7MO7 - chains D and E of the 4 polymer chains in the assembly; structure by electron microscopy, 4.80 A resolution (low resolution: residue-level contacts below are approximate; hydrogen-bond / salt-bridge calls are withheld).

== Chain D ==
Molecule: Hepatocyte growth factor
Organism: Homo sapiens
Reference sequence: P14210 (HGF_HUMAN); residue numbers follow UniProt; this construct covers 1-728
Sequence (728 residues; row label = number of the first residue in the row):
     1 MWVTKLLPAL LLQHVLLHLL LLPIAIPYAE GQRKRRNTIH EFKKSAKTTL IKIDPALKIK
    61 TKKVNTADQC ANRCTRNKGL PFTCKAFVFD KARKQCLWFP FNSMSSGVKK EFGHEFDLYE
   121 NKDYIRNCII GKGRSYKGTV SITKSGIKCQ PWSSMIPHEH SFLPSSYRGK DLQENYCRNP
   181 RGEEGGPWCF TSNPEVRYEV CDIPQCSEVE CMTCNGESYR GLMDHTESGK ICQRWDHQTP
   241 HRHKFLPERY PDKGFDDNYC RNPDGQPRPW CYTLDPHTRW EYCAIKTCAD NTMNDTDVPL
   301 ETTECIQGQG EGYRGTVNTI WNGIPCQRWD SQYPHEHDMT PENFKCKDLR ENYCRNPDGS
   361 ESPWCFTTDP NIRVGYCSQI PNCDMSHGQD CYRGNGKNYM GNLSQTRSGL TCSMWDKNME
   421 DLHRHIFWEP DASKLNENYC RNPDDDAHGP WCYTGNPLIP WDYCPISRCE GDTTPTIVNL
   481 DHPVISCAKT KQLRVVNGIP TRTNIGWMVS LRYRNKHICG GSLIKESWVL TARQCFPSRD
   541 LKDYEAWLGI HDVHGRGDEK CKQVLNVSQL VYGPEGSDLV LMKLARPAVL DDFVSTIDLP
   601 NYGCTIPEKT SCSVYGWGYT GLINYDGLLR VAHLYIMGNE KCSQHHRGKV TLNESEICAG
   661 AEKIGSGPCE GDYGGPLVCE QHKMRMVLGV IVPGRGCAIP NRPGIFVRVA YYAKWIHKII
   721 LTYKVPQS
Not modelled in the structure: 1-388, 430-433, 470-494, 723-728
Disulfides: Cys391-Cys469, Cys412-Cys452, Cys440-Cys464, Cys519-Cys535, Cys612-Cys679, Cys642-Cys658, Cys669-Cys697
UniProt features mapped onto this chain:
  - modified residue: Gln32 (Pyrrolidone carboxylic acid)
  - glycosylation: Asn294 (N-linked (GlcNAc...) (complex) asparagine), Asn402 (N-linked (GlcNAc...) (complex) asparagine), Thr476 (O-linked (GalNAc...) threonine), Asn566 (N-linked (GlcNAc...) (complex) asparagine), Asn653 (N-linked (GlcNAc...) (complex) asparagine)
  - mutagenesis: Arg494 (R494Q: Loss of activity due to absence of proteolytic cleavage)
From the paper describing this entry:
  - mutagenesis - R242E/K244E/R249E: decreased signaling
  - mutagenesis - E159R, R242E/K244E/R249E, W321R/E361R/Y376A, Y673A: decreased binding to Hepatocyte growth factor receptor (chain E)
  - mutagenesis - K34E/R35E/R36E, K47E, R73E/R76E/K78E, K91E, F112A, H114E, E159R, E195R, R197E, R242E, K244E, R249E, W321R/Y376A, W321R/E361R/Y376A, Y673A: decreased signaling with Hepatocyte growth factor receptor (chain E)

== Chain E ==
Molecule: Hepatocyte growth factor receptor
Organism: Homo sapiens
Notes: EC 2.7.10.1
Reference sequence: P08581 (MET_HUMAN); residue numbers follow UniProt; this construct covers 1-1390
Sequence (1390 residues; each row starts with the number of its first residue):
     1 MKAPAVLAPG ILVLLFTLVQ RSNGECKEAL AKSEMNVNMK YQLPNFTAET PIQNVILHEH
    61 HIFLGATNYI YVLNEEDLQK VAEYKTGPVL EHPDCFPCQD CSSKANLSGG VWKDNINMAL
   121 VVDTYYDDQL ISCGSVNRGT CQRHVFPHNH TADIQSEVHC IFSPQIEEPS QCPDCVVSAL
   181 GAKVLSSVKD RFINFFVGNT INSSYFPDHP LHSISVRRLK ETKDGFMFLT DQSYIDVLPE
   241 FRDSYPIKYV HAFESNNFIY FLTVQRETLD AQTFHTRIIR FCSINSGLHS YMEMPLECIL
   301 TEKRKKRSTK KEVFNILQAA YVSKPGAQLA RQIGASLNDD ILFGVFAQSK PDSAEPMDRS
   361 AMCAFPIKYV NDFFNKIVNK NNVRCLQHFY GPNHEHCFNR TLLRNSSGCE ARRDEYRTEF
   421 TTALQRVDLF MGQFSEVLLT SISTFIKGDL TIANLGTSEG RFMQVVVSRS GPSTPHVNFL
   481 LDSHPVSPEV IVEHTLNQNG YTLVITGKKI TKIPLNGLGC RHFQSCSQCL SAPPFVQCGW
   541 CHDKCVRSEE CLSGTWTQQI CLPAIYKVFP NSAPLEGGTR LTICGWDFGF RRNNKFDLKK
   601 TRVLLGNESC TLTLSESTMN TLKCTVGPAM NKHFNMSIII SNGHGTTQYS TFSYVDPVIT
   661 SISPKYGPMA GGTLLTLTGN YLNSGNSRHI SIGGKTCTLK SVSNSILECY TPAQTISTEF
   721 AVKLKIDLAN RETSIFSYRE DPIVYEIHPT KSFISGGSTI TGVGKNLNSV SVPRMVINVH
   781 EAGRNFTVAC QHRSNSEIIC CTTPSLQQLN LQLPLKTKAF FMLDGILSKY FDLIYVHNPV
   841 FKPFEKPVMI SMGNENVLEI KGNDIDPEAV KGEVLKVGNK SCENIHLHSE AVLCTVPNDL
   901 LKLNSELNIE WKQAISSTVL GKVIVQPDQN FTGLIAGVVS ISTALLLLLG FFLWLKKRKQ
   961 IKDLGSELVR YDARVHTPHL DRLVSARSVS PTTEMVSNES VDYRATFPED QFPNSSQNGS
  1021 CRQVQYPLTD MSPILTSGDS DISSPLLQNT VHIDLSALNP ELVQAVQHVV IGPSSLIVHF
  1081 NEVIGRGHFG CVYHGTLLDN DGKKIHCAVK SLNRITDIGE VSQFLTEGII MKDFSHPNVL
  1141 SLLGICLRSE GSPLVVLPYM KHGDLRNFIR NETHNPTVKD LIGFGLQVAK GMKYLASKKF
  1201 VHRDLAARNC MLDEKFTVKV ADFGLARDMY DKEYYSVHNK TGAKLPVKWM ALESLQTQKF
  1261 TTKSDVWSFG VLLWELMTRG APPYPDVNTF DITVYLLQGR RLLQPEYCPD PLYEVMLKCW
  1321 HPKAEMRPSF SELVSRISAI FSTFIGEHYV HVNATYVNVK CVAPYPSLLS SEDNADDEVD
  1381 TRPASFWETS
Not modelled in the structure: 1-25, 107-109, 302-310, 627-633, 681-686, 739-1390
Disulfides: Cys26-Cys584, Cys95-Cys101, Cys98-Cys160, Cys133-Cys141, Cys172-Cys175, Cys282-Cys409, Cys298-Cys363, Cys385-Cys397, Cys520-Cys538, Cys526-Cys561, Cys529-Cys545, Cys541-Cys551, Cys610-Cys624, Cys697-Cys709
UniProt features mapped onto this chain:
  - region: Trp1320 to Val1359 (Interaction with MUC20)
  - active site: Asp1204 (Proton acceptor)
  - binding site (ATP): Ile1084 to Val1092, Lys1110
  - site: Arg307, Ser308 (Cleavage), Tyr1003 (Required for ligand-induced CBL-mediated ubiquitination), Glu1009, Asp1010 (Breakpoint for translocation to form TPR-MET oncogene)
  - modified residue: Ser966 (Phosphoserine), Thr977 (Phosphothreonine), Ser990 (Phosphoserine), Ser997 (Phosphoserine), Ser1000 (Phosphoserine), Tyr1003 (Phosphotyrosine), Tyr1230 (Phosphotyrosine), Tyr1234 (Phosphotyrosine), Tyr1235 (Phosphotyrosine), Thr1289 (Phosphothreonine), Tyr1349 (Phosphotyrosine), Tyr1356 (Phosphotyrosine), Tyr1365 (Phosphotyrosine)
  - glycosylation: Asn45 (N-linked (GlcNAc...) asparagine), Asn106 (N-linked (GlcNAc...) asparagine), Asn149 (N-linked (GlcNAc...) asparagine), Asn202 (N-linked (GlcNAc...) asparagine), Asn399 (N-linked (GlcNAc...) asparagine), Asn405 (N-linked (GlcNAc...) asparagine), Thr582 (O-linked (Man) threonine), Asn607 (N-linked (GlcNAc...) asparagine), Asn635 (N-linked (GlcNAc...) asparagine), Thr676 (O-linked (Man) threonine), Thr761 (O-linked (Man) threonine), Asn785 (N-linked (GlcNAc...) asparagine), Asn879 (N-linked (GlcNAc...) asparagine), Asn930 (N-linked (GlcNAc...) asparagine)
  - natural variant: His150 (H150Y: Found in a case of cancer of unknown primary origin; uncertain significance), Asn375 (N375K: Found in lung cancer also including cases carrying EGFR mutations; uncertain significance; N375S), Cys385 (C385Y: Found in a case of cancer of unknown primary origin; uncertain significance), Pro773 (P773L: In gastric cancer), Phe841 (F841V: In DFNB97), Leu964 to Asp1010 (deletion: In OSFD), Pro991 (P991S: In gastric cancer), Tyr1003 (Y1003S: Found in a patient with sporadic unilateral osteofibrous dysplasia; uncertain significance), Val1092 (V1092I: In RCCP), His1094 (H1094L: In RCCP; H1094R: In RCCP; H1094Y: In RCCP), His1106 (H1106D: In RCCP), Met1131 (M1131T: In RCCP), 10 further natural variant entries in UniProt
  - mutagenesis: Tyr1234 (Y1234F: Complete loss of kinase activity and of ligand-induced ubiquitination. Alters interaction with PTPN1 and PTPN2. Loss of interaction with PTPN1 and PTPN2; when associated with F-1235), Tyr1235 (Y1235F: Complete loss of kinase activity. Alters interaction with PTPN1 and PTPN2. Loss of interaction with PTPN1 and PTPN2; when associated with F-1234), Tyr1313 (Y1313F: No effect on ligand-induced CBL-mediated ubiquitination; when associated with F-1349, F-1356 and F-1365), Tyr1349 (Y1349F: No effect on ligand-induced CBL-mediated ubiquitination; when associated with F-1313, F-1356 and F-1365), Tyr1356 (Y1356F: No effect on ligand-induced CBL-mediated ubiquitination; when associated with F-1313, F-1349 and F-1365), Tyr1365 (Y1365F: No effect on ligand-induced CBL-mediated ubiquitination; when associated with F-1313, F-1349 and F-1356)
From the paper describing this entry:
  - mutagenesis - E267A/R384A/E419A, Y369A/F373A, R592E/N593E/K595E/K599E: decreased signaling with Hepatocyte growth factor (chain D)
  - mutagenesis - R426A/R469A: abolished signaling with Hepatocyte growth factor (chain D)

== How chain D and chain E interact ==
Contacting residue pairs (16; chain D residue first):
  Gln534(D) - Asp190(E)
  Gln534(D) - Phe192(E)
  Pro537(D) - Ser286(E)
  Arg539(D) - Ala411(E)
  Arg539(D) - Arg413(E)
  Asp540(D) - Arg413(E)
  Cys669(D) - Glu221(E)
  Glu670(D) - Glu221(E)
  Glu670(D) - Thr222(E)
  Tyr673(D) - Glu221(E)
  Val692(D) - Arg191(E)
  Pro693(D) - Arg191(E)
  Gly694(D) - Arg191(E)
  Arg695(D) - Arg191(E)
  Gly696(D) - Glu221(E)
  Cys697(D) - Glu221(E)
Interface residues without a listed pair, chain D (15 interface residues in all): Leu541, Lys649
Interface residues without a listed pair, chain E (12 interface residues in all): Thr124, Tyr125, Asp128, Leu229

== Summary ==
15 residues of chain D face 12 of chain E across their interface. The paper reports that K34E/R35E/R36E, K47E
and R73E/R76E/K78E of chain D, among others, reduce signaling with Hepatocyte growth factor receptor (chain
E); E159R, R242E/K244E/R249E and W321R/E361R/Y376A of chain D, among others, reduce binding to Hepatocyte
growth factor receptor (chain E); 20 substitutions were tested in all.
Chain D is Hepatocyte growth factor and chain E is Hepatocyte growth factor receptor, both from Homo sapiens;
the structure, Cryo-EM structure of 2:2 c-MET/HGF holo-complex, was determined by electron microscopy,
deposited together with 7MO8, 7MO9, 7MOA and 7MOB.
